3P3U - chains A and B; structure by X-ray diffraction, 1.50 A resolution.

== Chain A (and B) ==
Protein: Transthyretin
From: Homo sapiens
Notes: chain B of this document is another copy of the same molecule, construct and numbering; everything in this record applies to it too
UniProt: P02766 (TTHY_HUMAN); residues 1-127 here correspond to UniProt positions 21-147 (UniProt number = residue number + 20)
Amino-acid sequence (127 residues; each row starts with the number of its first residue):
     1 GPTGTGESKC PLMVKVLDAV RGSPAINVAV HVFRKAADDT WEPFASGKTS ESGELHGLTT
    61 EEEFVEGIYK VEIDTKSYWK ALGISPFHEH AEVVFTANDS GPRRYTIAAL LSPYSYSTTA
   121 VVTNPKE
Not modelled in the structure: 1-9, 126-127 (chain B: 1-9, 125-127)
Small-molecule neighbours: 3M4 (4-[5-(2-ethoxyphenyl)-1,2,4-oxadiazol-3-yl]pyridine): K15, L17, T106, A108, A109, L110, S117, T118, T119, V121
Curated features (UniProtKB/Swiss-Prot):
  - binding site (L-thyroxine): K15, E54, S117
  - modified residue: C10 (Sulfocysteine), E42 (4-carboxyglutamate), S52 (Phosphoserine)
  - glycosylation: N98 (N-linked (GlcNAc...) asparagine)
Reported in the primary citation:
  - binding site for 3M4: K15, A108, S117
  - disease-associated variants - V30M, L55P, V122I: decreased stability (citing earlier work)
  - mutagenesis - T119M: increased stability (citing earlier work)

== How chain A and chain B interact ==
Pairs across the interface (42):
  I68(A) with E89(B)
  K76(A) with T96(B)
  F87(A) with F95(B), hydrophobic; T96(B); Y105(B), hydrophobic; I107(B), hydrophobic; A120(B), hydrophobic; V122(B), hydrophobic
  H88(A) with V93(B); V94(B)
  E89(A) with I68(B); V94(B), hydrogen bond (backbone-backbone); T96(B), hydrogen bond
  H90(A) with V94(B)
  E92(A) with E92(B); V94(B); Y116(B), hydrogen bond (backbone-side chain)
  V93(A) with H88(B)
  V94(A) with H88(B); E89(B), hydrogen bond (backbone-backbone); H90(B)
  F95(A) with F87(B), hydrophobic
  T96(A) with E89(B), hydrogen bond
  Y105(A) with F87(B), hydrophobic
  I107(A) with F87(B), hydrophobic
  Y114(A) with T119(B), hydrogen bond (backbone-side chain); A120(B), hydrogen bond (backbone-backbone)
  S115(A) with T118(B), hydrogen bond (side chain-backbone); T119(B), hydrogen bond
  Y116(A) with E92(B), hydrogen bond (side chain-backbone); S117(B); T118(B), hydrogen bond (backbone-backbone)
  S117(A) with Y116(B); S117(B), hydrogen bond
  T118(A) with S115(B), hydrogen bond (backbone-side chain); Y116(B), hydrogen bond (backbone-backbone)
  T119(A) with Y114(B), hydrogen bond (side chain-backbone); S115(B)
  A120(A) with F87(B), hydrophobic; Y114(B), hydrogen bond (backbone-backbone)
  V122(A) with F87(B), hydrophobic; Y114(B), hydrophobic
Also at the interface, not in a pair above, chain B (22 interface residues in all): K70, K76

== Overview ==
21 residues of chain A face 22 of chain B across their interface, with 16 hydrogen bonds. Among the polar
pairs are E89(A)-T96(B), E92(A)-Y116(B) and Y114(A)-T119(B). Bound to chain A: compound 3M4. The paper reports
a binding site for 3M4 at K15(A), A108(A) and S117(A); V30M, L55P and V122I of chain A reduce stability.
Both chains are Transthyretin (Homo sapiens). Entry 3P3U (Human transthyretin (TTR) complexed with
5-(2-ethoxyphenyl)-3-(pyridin-4-yl)-1,2,4-oxadiazole) was determined by X-ray diffraction, deposited together
with 3P3R, 3P3S and 3P3T.
